Entry 8EVI (electron microscopy, 2.64 A resolution); this record covers chains I and A of the 13 polymer chains in the assembly.

== Chain I ==
Molecule: 167-nt DNA strand
Sequence (167 nucleotides; row label = number of the first residue in the row):
     1 TAGGTGCAGG GCCTCTCGGC TGCTGATCTT CAGCTGGTTG CTGAGAGTTG CAGCATTGCT
    61 GAGTCTTAGC AATGGATACT TCCCGATTCC CCTCACAAAA ATAGGTCAGT CTGTCTGGCT
   121 AGTTCTGTAC TTGCAGACAC AGGGCATGTG GGGTTCCTAT TTTTCTA
Disordered / not traced: 1-21, 165-167

== Chain A ==
Name: Histone H3.1
Source organism: Homo sapiens
UniProt: P68431 (H31_HUMAN); residues 0-135 here correspond to UniProt positions 1-136 (UniProt number = residue number + 1)
Amino-acid sequence (136 residues; numbered 0 to 135; the number before each row is that of its first residue; numbering starts at 0):
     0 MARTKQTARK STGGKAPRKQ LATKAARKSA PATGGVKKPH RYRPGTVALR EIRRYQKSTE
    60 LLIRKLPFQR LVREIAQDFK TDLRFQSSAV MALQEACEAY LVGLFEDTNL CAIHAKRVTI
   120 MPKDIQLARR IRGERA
Disordered / not traced: 0-36, 135
UniProt features mapped onto this chain:
  - modified residue: Arg2 (Asymmetric dimethylarginine), Thr3 (Phosphothreonine), Lys4 (Allysine), Gln5 (5-glutamyl dopamine), Thr6 (Phosphothreonine), Arg8 (Citrulline), Lys9 (N6,N6,N6-trimethyllysine), Ser10 (ADP-ribosylserine), Thr11 (Phosphothreonine), Lys14 (N6-(2-hydroxyisobutyryl)lysine), Arg17 (Asymmetric dimethylarginine), Lys18 (N6-(2-hydroxyisobutyryl)lysine), Lys23 (N6-(2-hydroxyisobutyryl)lysine), Arg26 (Citrulline), Lys27 (N6,N6,N6-trimethyllysine), Ser28 (ADP-ribosylserine), Lys36 (N6,N6,N6-trimethyllysine), Lys37 (N6-methyllysine), Tyr41 (Phosphotyrosine), Lys56 (N6,N6,N6-trimethyllysine) and 8 more in UniProt
  - lipidation: Lys18 (N6-decanoyllysine)

== How chain I and chain A interact ==
Contacting residue pairs (18; chain I residue first):
  DT29(I) with Tyr41(A), sugar contact
  DT30(I) with Arg49(A), phosphate contact
  DC31(I) with Arg49(A), salt bridge to the phosphate
  DG105(I) with Arg40(A), hydrogen bond to the base; Tyr41(A), sugar contact; Gly44(A), hydrogen bond to the phosphate; Val46(A), phosphate contact; Ala47(A), phosphate contact
  DT106(I) with Arg40(A), sugar contact; Tyr41(A), phosphate contact
  DG113(I) with Arg63(A), hydrogen bond to the sugar; Leu65(A), phosphate contact; Pro66(A), phosphate contact; Arg69(A), salt bridge to the phosphate
  DT114(I) with Arg63(A), phosphate contact; Lys64(A), hydrogen bond to the phosphate; Leu65(A), hydrogen bond to the phosphate
  DT123(I) with Arg83(A), sugar contact
Also at the interface, not in a pair above, chain I (11 interface residues in all): DA32, DA103, DG104
Also at the interface, not in a pair above, chain A (16 interface residues in all): His39, Pro43, Lys56, Thr118

== In short ==
The interface between chain I and chain A involves 11 residues on one side and 16 on the other; the contacts
include 5 hydrogen bonds and 2 salt bridges. Among the polar pairs are DG105(I)-Arg40(A), DG113(I)-Arg63(A)
and DG105(I)-Gly44(A).
Here chain I is a 167-nt DNA strand and chain A is Histone H3.1 (Homo sapiens). Entry 8EVI (CX3CR1 nucleosome
and PU.1 complex containing disulfide bond mutations) was determined by electron microscopy (same publication
as 8EVH, 8EVJ and 8SYP).
